Entry 6TVT (X-ray diffraction, 2.20 A resolution); this record covers chains A and E of the 6 polymer chains in the assembly.

[Chain A (and E)]
Molecule: Hemagglutinin HA1
Source organism: Influenza A virus (A/harbour seal/Germany/1/2014(H10N7))
Notes: chain E of this document is another copy of the same molecule, construct and numbering; everything in this record applies to it too
UniProtKB: A0A0A7HR51 (A0A0A7HR51_9INFA); aligned to UniProt positions 10-331 over residues 1-322 (the alignment contains insertions or deletions, so no single offset holds)
Chain sequence (324 residues; each row starts with the number of its first residue; numbers below 1 keep their minus sign (Asp-1 is residue -1)):
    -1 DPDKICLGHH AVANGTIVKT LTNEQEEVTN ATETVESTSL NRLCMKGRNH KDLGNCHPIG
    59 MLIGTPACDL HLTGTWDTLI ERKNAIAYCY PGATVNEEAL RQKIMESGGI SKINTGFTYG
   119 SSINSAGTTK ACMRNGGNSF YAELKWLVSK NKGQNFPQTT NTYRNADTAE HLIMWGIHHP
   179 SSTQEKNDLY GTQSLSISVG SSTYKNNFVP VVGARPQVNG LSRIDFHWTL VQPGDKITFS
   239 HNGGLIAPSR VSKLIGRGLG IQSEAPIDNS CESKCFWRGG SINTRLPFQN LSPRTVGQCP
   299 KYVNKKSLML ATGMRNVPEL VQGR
Not modelled in the structure: 212-218, 318-322 (chain E: 212-217, 318-322)
Disulfide bonds: Cys42-Cys269, Cys54-Cys66, Cys87-Cys130, Cys273-Cys297
Construct notes: expression tag (-1 to 0)
Metal / ion sites: Ca2+: Glu104 (together with N-acetylglucosamine) (shared with 1 residue of chain F)

[Interface between chain A and chain E]
Contacting residue pairs (4):
  Ser200(A) - Arg221(E)  hydrogen bond (backbone-side chain)
  Lys203(A) - His177(E)
  Lys203(A) - Val209(E)
  Lys203(A) - Arg221(E)
Interface residues without a listed pair, chain A (4 interface residues in all): Ser199, Thr201
Interface residues without a listed pair, chain E (4 interface residues in all): Asp223

[Summary]
Chain A and chain E each contribute 4 residues to their interface; the contacts include 1 hydrogen bond. Its
one hydrogen-bonded contact is Ser200(A)-Arg221(E).
Chain A and chain E are both Hemagglutinin HA1 (Influenza A virus (A/harbour seal/Germany/1/2014(H10N7))); the
structure, Crystal structure of the haemagglutinin mutant (Gln226Leu, Del228) from an H10N7 seal influenza
virus isolated in ..., was determined by X-ray diffraction together with 6TJW, 6TJY, 6TVA, 6TVB, 6TVC, 6TVD
and 9 further entries from the same study.
